PDB entry 4ZNZ | X-ray diffraction, 2.70 A resolution | chain A

Chain A:
Name: Carbonic anhydrase
Source organism: Escherichia coli
Notes: EC 4.2.1.1
UniProt: C6EAT1 (C6EAT1_ECOBD); residues 1-220 here = UniProt positions 1-220
Amino-acid sequence (220 residues; numbered 1 to 220; the number before each row is that of its first residue):
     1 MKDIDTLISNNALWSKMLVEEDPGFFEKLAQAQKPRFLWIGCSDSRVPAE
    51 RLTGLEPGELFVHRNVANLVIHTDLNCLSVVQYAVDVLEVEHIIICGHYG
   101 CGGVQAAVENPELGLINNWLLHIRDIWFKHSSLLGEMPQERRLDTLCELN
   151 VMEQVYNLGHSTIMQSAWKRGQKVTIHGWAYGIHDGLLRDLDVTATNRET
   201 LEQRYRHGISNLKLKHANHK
Unresolved in the structure: 1, 217-220
Ion coordination: Zn2+: Cys42, Asp44, His98, Cys101

Overview:
Cys42, Asp44, His98 and Cys101 form the Zn2+ site.
Chain A is Carbonic anhydrase (Escherichia coli); the structure, Crystal structure of Escherichia coli
carbonic anhydrase (YadF) in complex with Zn - artifact of purification, was determined by X-ray diffraction
(same publication as 4YYC and 4TNN).
